Entry 5L3D (X-ray diffraction, 2.60 A resolution); this record covers chains A and B.

[Chain A]
Name: Lysine-specific histone demethylase 1A
Source organism: Homo sapiens
Notes: EC 1.-.-.-
Reference sequence: O60341 (KDM1A_HUMAN); numbering as in UniProt (aligned over 1-852)
Amino-acid sequence (852 residues; numbered 1 to 852; the number before each row is that of its first residue):
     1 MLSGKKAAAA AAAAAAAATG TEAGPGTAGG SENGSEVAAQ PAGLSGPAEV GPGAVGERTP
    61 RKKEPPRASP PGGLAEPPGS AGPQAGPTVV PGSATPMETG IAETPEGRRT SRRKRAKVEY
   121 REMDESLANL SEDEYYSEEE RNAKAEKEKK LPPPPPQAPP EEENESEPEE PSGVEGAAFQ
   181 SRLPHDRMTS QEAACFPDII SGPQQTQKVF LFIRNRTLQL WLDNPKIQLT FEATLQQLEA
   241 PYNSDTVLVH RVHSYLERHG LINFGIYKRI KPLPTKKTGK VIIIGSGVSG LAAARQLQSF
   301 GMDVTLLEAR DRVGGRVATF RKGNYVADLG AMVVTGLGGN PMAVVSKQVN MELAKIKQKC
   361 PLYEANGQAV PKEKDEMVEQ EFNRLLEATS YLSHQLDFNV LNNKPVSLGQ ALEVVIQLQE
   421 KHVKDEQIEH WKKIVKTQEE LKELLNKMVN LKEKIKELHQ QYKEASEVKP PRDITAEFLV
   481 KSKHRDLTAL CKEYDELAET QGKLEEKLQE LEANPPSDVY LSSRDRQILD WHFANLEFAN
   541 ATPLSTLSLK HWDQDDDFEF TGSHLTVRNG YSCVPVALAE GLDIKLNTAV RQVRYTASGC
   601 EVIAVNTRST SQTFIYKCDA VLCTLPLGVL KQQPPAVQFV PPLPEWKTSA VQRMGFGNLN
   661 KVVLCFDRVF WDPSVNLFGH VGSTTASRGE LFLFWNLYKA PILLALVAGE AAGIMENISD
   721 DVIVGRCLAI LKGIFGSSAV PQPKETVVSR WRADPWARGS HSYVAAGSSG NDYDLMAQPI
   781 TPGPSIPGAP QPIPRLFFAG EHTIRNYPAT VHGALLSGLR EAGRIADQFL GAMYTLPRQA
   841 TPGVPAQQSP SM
Disordered / not traced: 1-170, 837-852
Sequence notes: engineered mutation His-761 (Tyr in O60341)
Ligand contacts: FAD (flavin-adenine dinucleotide): Ile-284, Gly-285, Ser-286, Gly-287, Val-288, Ser-289, Gly-290, Leu-307, Glu-308, Ala-309, Arg-310, Gly-314, Gly-315, Arg-316, Val-317, Leu-329, Gly-330, Ala-331, Met-332, Val-333, Thr-588, Ala-589, Val-590, Thr-624, Leu-625, Pro-626, Val-629, Val-637, Leu-659, Lys-661, Trp-751, Trp-756, Ser-760, His-761, Gly-800, Glu-801, Ala-809, Thr-810, Val-811, His-812, Ala-814
Reported in the primary citation:
  - disease-associated variants - Y761H (10/20-fold): decreased catalytic activity
  - mutagenesis - Y761H (70-fold): decreased binding to SNAIL1
  - mutagenesis - Y761H (15 h): decreased stability
  - mutagenesis - Y761H: unchanged binding to REST corepressor 1 (chain B)
  - disease-associated variants - Y761H (70-fold): decreased binding to SNAIL1
  - disease-associated variants - Y761H (15 h): decreased stability
  - disease-associated variants - Y761H: unchanged binding to REST corepressor 1 (chain B)
  - mutagenesis - K661A: decreased signaling

[Chain B]
Name: REST corepressor 1
Source organism: Homo sapiens
Reference sequence: Q9UKL0 (RCOR1_HUMAN); numbering as in UniProt (aligned over 1-482)
Amino-acid sequence (482 residues; numbered 1 to 482; the number before each row is that of its first residue):
     1 MVEKGPEVSG KRRGRNNAAA SASAAAASAA ASAACASPAA TAASGAAASS ASAAAASAAA
    61 APNNGQNKSL AAAAPNGNSS SNSWEEGSSG SSSDEEHGGG GMRVGPQYQA VVPDFDPAKL
   121 ARRSQERDNL GMLVWSPNQN LSEAKLDEYI AIAKEKHGYN MEQALGMLFW HKHNIEKSLA
   181 DLPNFTPFPD EWTVEDKVLF EQAFSFHGKT FHRIQQMLPD KSIASLVKFY YSWKKTRTKT
   241 SVMDRHARKQ KREREESEDE LEEANGNNPI DIEVDQNKES KKEVPPTETV PQVKKEKHST
   301 QAKNRAKRKP PKGMFLSQED VEAVSANATA ATTVLRQLDM ELVSVKRQIQ NIKQTNSALK
   361 EKLDGGIEPY RLPEVIQKCN ARWTTEEQLL AVQAIRKYGR DFQAISDVIG NKSVVQVKNF
   421 FVNYRRRFNI DEVLQEWEAE HGKEETNGPS NQKPVKSPDN SIKMPEEEDE APVLDVRYAS
   481 AS
Disordered / not traced: 1-307, 441-482
Swiss-Prot annotation at these positions:
  - cross-link: Lys-297 (Glycyl lysine isopeptide (Lys-Gly) (interchain with G-Cter in SUMO2))

[How chain A and chain B interact]
Contacting residue pairs - 97 pairs, chain A then chain B:
  Glu-381(A) / Met-314(B)
  Arg-384(A) / Pro-311(B)
  Arg-384(A) / Lys-312(B)  hydrogen bond (side chain-backbone)
  Arg-384(A) / Gly-313(B)  hydrogen bond (side chain-backbone)
  Arg-384(A) / Met-314(B)
  Glu-387(A) / Pro-311(B)
  Ala-388(A) / Met-314(B)  hydrophobic
  Ala-388(A) / Leu-316(B)
  Tyr-391(A) / Arg-308(B)
  Tyr-391(A) / Lys-309(B)
  Tyr-391(A) / Pro-310(B)
  Tyr-391(A) / Leu-316(B)  hydrophobic
  Leu-392(A) / Leu-316(B)  hydrophobic
  Gln-395(A) / Arg-308(B)
  Leu-396(A) / Gln-318(B)
  Phe-398(A) / Val-321(B)  hydrophobic
  Leu-401(A) / Ser-325(B)
  Val-415(A) / Leu-316(B)  hydrophobic
  Gln-417(A) / Val-324(B)
  Gln-417(A) / Ala-331(B)
  Gln-417(A) / Leu-335(B)
  Leu-418(A) / Phe-315(B)
  Leu-418(A) / Leu-316(B)  hydrophobic
  Leu-418(A) / Asp-320(B)
  Leu-418(A) / Val-321(B)  hydrophobic
  Leu-418(A) / Val-324(B)  hydrophobic
  Gln-419(A) / Gly-313(B)
  Gln-419(A) / Met-314(B)
  Gln-419(A) / Phe-315(B)  hydrogen bond (side chain-backbone)
  Glu-420(A) / Leu-335(B)
  Lys-421(A) / Asp-320(B)  salt bridge
  Lys-421(A) / Leu-335(B)
  His-422(A) / Phe-315(B)
  Lys-424(A) / Leu-335(B)
  Lys-424(A) / Asp-339(B)  salt bridge
  Asp-425(A) / Leu-338(B)
  Gln-427(A) / Leu-342(B)
  Ile-428(A) / Leu-338(B)
  Ile-428(A) / Leu-342(B)
  Trp-431(A) / Leu-342(B)
  Trp-431(A) / Val-345(B)  hydrophobic
  Trp-431(A) / Ile-349(B)  hydrophobic
  Ile-434(A) / Ile-349(B)  hydrophobic
  Val-435(A) / Val-345(B)
  Val-435(A) / Ile-349(B)  hydrophobic
  Gln-438(A) / Ile-352(B)
  Gln-438(A) / Lys-353(B)
  Gln-438(A) / Asn-356(B)  hydrogen bond (backbone-side chain)
  Glu-439(A) / Gln-348(B)
  Glu-439(A) / Ile-352(B)
  Leu-441(A) / Asn-356(B)
  Lys-442(A) / Thr-355(B)
  Lys-442(A) / Asn-356(B)
  Lys-442(A) / Leu-359(B)
  Leu-445(A) / Asn-356(B)
  Leu-445(A) / Leu-359(B)  hydrophobic
  Asn-446(A) / Leu-359(B)
  Met-448(A) / Leu-363(B)  hydrophobic
  Val-449(A) / Leu-359(B)
  Val-449(A) / Leu-363(B)  hydrophobic
  Lys-452(A) / Lys-362(B)  hydrogen bond (side chain-backbone)
  Lys-452(A) / Asp-364(B)
  Lys-452(A) / Gly-366(B)
  Lys-452(A) / Ile-367(B)
  Ile-455(A) / Tyr-370(B)  hydrophobic
  Lys-456(A) / Tyr-370(B)
  His-459(A) / Pro-369(B)
  His-459(A) / Tyr-370(B)
  Tyr-462(A) / Leu-372(B)  hydrophobic
  Ile-474(A) / Glu-386(B)
  Ile-474(A) / Leu-389(B)  hydrophobic
  Ile-474(A) / Gln-393(B)  hydrogen bond (backbone-side chain)
  Thr-475(A) / Gln-393(B)
  Phe-478(A) / Leu-390(B)  hydrophobic
  Phe-478(A) / Gln-393(B)
  Phe-478(A) / Ala-394(B)
  Phe-478(A) / Lys-397(B)
  Lys-481(A) / Val-408(B)
  Ser-482(A) / Tyr-398(B)  hydrogen bond (backbone-side chain)
  His-484(A) / Leu-372(B)
  His-484(A) / Pro-373(B)
  Arg-485(A) / Tyr-398(B)
  Arg-485(A) / Ala-404(B)
  Arg-485(A) / Asp-407(B)
  Arg-485(A) / Val-408(B)
  Asp-486(A) / Lys-397(B)  salt bridge
  Asp-486(A) / Tyr-398(B)  hydrogen bond
  Leu-487(A) / Tyr-370(B)
  Leu-487(A) / Leu-372(B)  hydrophobic
  Cys-491(A) / Ile-367(B)  hydrophobic
  Tyr-494(A) / Leu-363(B)
  Tyr-494(A) / Gly-366(B)
  Tyr-494(A) / Ile-367(B)  hydrophobic
  Asp-495(A) / Arg-371(B)  salt bridge
  Gln-501(A) / Lys-360(B)
  Glu-505(A) / Lys-360(B)  salt bridge
  Glu-512(A) / Lys-353(B)  salt bridge
Interface residues without a listed pair, chain A (55 interface residues in all): Leu-385, Lys-432, Glu-477
Interface residues without a listed pair, chain B (53 interface residues in all): Ser-317, Ala-326, Val-334, Glu-341, Lys-346

[Summary]
55 residues of chain A and 53 residues of chain B are in contact; the contacts include 8 hydrogen bonds and 6
salt bridges. Polar contacts include Lys-421(A)/Asp-320(B), Lys-424(A)/Asp-339(B) and Asp-486(A)/Lys-397(B).
Chain A binds flavin-adenine dinucleotide. The paper reports that Y761H of chain A reduces catalytic activity;
Y761H of chain A reduces binding to SNAIL1.
Chain A is Lysine-specific histone demethylase 1A and chain B is REST corepressor 1, both from Homo sapiens;
the structure, Human LSD1/CoREST: LSD1 Y761H mutation, was determined by X-ray diffraction (same publication
as 5L3B and 5L3C).
